3REU - chains A and B; structure by X-ray diffraction, 1.90 A resolution.

== Chain A (and B) ==
Molecule: AsnS-like asparaginyl-tRNA synthetase related protein
Organism: Pyrococcus abyssi
Notes: chain B of this document is another copy of the same molecule, construct and numbering; everything in this record applies to it too
UniProtKB: Q9V228 (Q9V228_PYRAB); numbering as in UniProt (aligned over 1-294)
Chain sequence (294 residues; numbered 1 to 294; the number before each row is that of its first residue):
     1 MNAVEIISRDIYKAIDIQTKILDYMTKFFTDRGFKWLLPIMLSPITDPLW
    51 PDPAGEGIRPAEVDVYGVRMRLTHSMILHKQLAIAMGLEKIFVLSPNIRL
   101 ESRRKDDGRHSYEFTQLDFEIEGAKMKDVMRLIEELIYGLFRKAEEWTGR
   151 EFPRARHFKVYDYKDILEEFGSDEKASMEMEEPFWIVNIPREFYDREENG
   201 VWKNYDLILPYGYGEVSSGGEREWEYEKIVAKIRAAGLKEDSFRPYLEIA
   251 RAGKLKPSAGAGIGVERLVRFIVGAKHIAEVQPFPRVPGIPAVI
Ion coordination: Mg2+ site 1: E215, S218 (together with ATP); Mg2+ site 2: E215 (together with ATP)
Residues lining bound ligands: ATP (adenosine-5'-triphosphate): L49, D52, A54, R99, E101, R109, H110, S111, F114, Q116, E215, V216, S217, S218, G262, I263, G264, R267, I278
Reported in the primary citation:
  - binding site for aspartic acid: S75, R99, Q116, D118, D195, R222
  - binding site for ATP: R99, E101, R109, H110, S111, F114, E215, V216, E266, R267
  - Mg2+ coordination: E215, S218
  - conformationally variable residues (order/disorder transition, side-chain flip): P53 to G57, R109, R267
  - catalytic residues: R109 (proposed by the authors, not directly observed)

== Interface between chain A and chain B ==
Residue-residue contacts (115; chain A residue first):
  A3(A) - P245(B)
  V4(A) - A252(B)  hydrophobic
  I6(A) - M86(B)
  I7(A) - M86(B)
  I7(A) - I249(B)  hydrophobic
  R9(A) - M86(B)
  I11(A) - M86(B)  hydrophobic
  Y12(A) - K35(B)
  Y12(A) - G87(B)
  Y12(A) - E89(B)  hydrogen bond
  I15(A) - K35(B)
  I15(A) - L37(B)  hydrophobic
  D16(A) - K35(B)
  Q18(A) - W36(B)  hydrogen bond (side chain-backbone)
  Q18(A) - L37(B)
  Q18(A) - L38(B)
  T19(A) - F34(B)
  T19(A) - K35(B)
  T19(A) - W36(B)  hydrogen bond (side chain-backbone)
  L22(A) - W36(B)  hydrophobic
  L22(A) - L38(B)  hydrophobic
  D23(A) - W36(B)
  T26(A) - W36(B)
  T30(A) - D23(B)
  F34(A) - T19(B)
  K35(A) - Y12(B)  hydrogen bond
  K35(A) - I15(B)
  K35(A) - D16(B)
  K35(A) - T19(B)
  W36(A) - Q18(B)  hydrogen bond (backbone-side chain)
  W36(A) - T19(B)  hydrogen bond (backbone-side chain)
  W36(A) - L22(B)  hydrophobic
  W36(A) - D23(B)
  W36(A) - T26(B)
  W36(A) - L94(B)  hydrophobic
  L37(A) - I15(B)  hydrophobic
  L37(A) - Q18(B)
  L38(A) - Q18(B)
  L38(A) - L22(B)  hydrophobic
  L38(A) - V265(B)  hydrophobic
  L38(A) - E266(B)
  P39(A) - P96(B)  hydrophobic
  I40(A) - E113(B)
  I40(A) - F284(B)  hydrophobic
  I40(A) - R286(B)
  M41(A) - M41(B)  hydrophobic
  M41(A) - E113(B)  hydrogen bond (backbone-side chain)
  L42(A) - I98(B)  hydrophobic
  L42(A) - E113(B)  hydrogen bond (backbone-side chain)
  L42(A) - R286(B)  hydrogen bond (backbone-side chain)
  S43(A) - I294(B)  hydrogen bond (side chain-backbone)
  P44(A) - A292(B)
  P44(A) - V293(B)
  I45(A) - I294(B)  hydrophobic
  A61(A) - V63(B)  hydrophobic
  E62(A) - V63(B)
  V63(A) - A61(B)  hydrophobic
  V63(A) - E62(B)
  D64(A) - L100(B)
  V65(A) - Y112(B)  hydrophobic
  V65(A) - P291(B)
  Y66(A) - L100(B)
  Y66(A) - E101(B)  hydrogen bond (side chain-backbone)
  Y66(A) - Y112(B)
  Y66(A) - P288(B)
  Y66(A) - G289(B)  hydrogen bond (side chain-backbone)
  Y66(A) - P291(B)  hydrophobic
  V68(A) - P291(B)  hydrophobic
  M70(A) - P291(B)  hydrophobic
  M70(A) - A292(B)
  H79(A) - F284(B)
  H79(A) - I294(B)  hydrogen bond (side chain-backbone)
  L82(A) - F284(B)  hydrophobic
  L82(A) - I294(B)  hydrophobic
  M86(A) - I6(B)
  M86(A) - I7(B)
  M86(A) - R9(B)
  M86(A) - I11(B)  hydrophobic
  G87(A) - Y12(B)
  L88(A) - Y12(B)  hydrophobic
  E89(A) - Y12(B)
  L94(A) - W36(B)  hydrophobic
  P96(A) - P39(B)  hydrophobic
  I98(A) - L42(B)  hydrophobic
  L100(A) - Y66(B)
  E101(A) - Y66(B)  hydrogen bond (backbone-side chain)
  Y112(A) - Y66(B)  hydrophobic
  Y112(A) - M70(B)
  E113(A) - I40(B)
  E113(A) - M41(B)  hydrogen bond (side chain-backbone)
  E113(A) - L42(B)  hydrogen bond (side chain-backbone)
  T115(A) - P39(B)
  P245(A) - A3(B)
  P245(A) - V293(B)
  E248(A) - A3(B)
  I249(A) - A3(B)  hydrophobic
  E266(A) - L38(B)
  F284(A) - H79(B)
  F284(A) - L82(B)  hydrophobic
  R286(A) - I40(B)
  R286(A) - L42(B)  hydrogen bond (side chain-backbone)
  P288(A) - Y66(B)
  G289(A) - Y66(B)  hydrogen bond (backbone-side chain)
  I290(A) - Y66(B)
  P291(A) - V65(B)
  P291(A) - Y66(B)
  P291(A) - V68(B)  hydrophobic
  P291(A) - M70(B)  hydrophobic
  A292(A) - P44(B)
  A292(A) - M70(B)
  V293(A) - P44(B)
  V293(A) - P245(B)
  I294(A) - S43(B)  hydrogen bond (backbone-side chain)
  I294(A) - H79(B)  hydrogen bond (backbone-side chain)
  I294(A) - P245(B)  hydrophobic
Other interface residues (no listed pair), chain A (70 interface residues in all): L72, A83, A85, R99, A252, K254, V265, P283
Other interface residues (no listed pair), chain B (68 interface residues in all): V4, T30, I45, D64, L72, A85, L88, T115, K254, P283, V287, I290

== Overview ==
70 residues of chain A and 68 residues of chain B are in contact, with 20 hydrogen bonds. Polar pairs include
Y12(A)-E89(B), Q18(A)-W36(B) and T19(A)-W36(B). Chain A binds ATP. E215(A) and S218(A) form the Mg2+ site 1.
From the paper: the catalytic residue R109(A); a binding site for ATP at R99(A), E101(A) and R109(A) among
others.
Both chains are AsnS-like asparaginyl-tRNA synthetase related protein (Pyrococcus abyssi). Entry 3REU (Crystal
structure of the archaeal asparagine synthetase A complexed with L-Aspartic acid and Adenosine triphosphate)
was determined by X-ray diffraction together with 3P8T, 3P8Y, 3REX and 3RL6 from the same study.
